PDB entry 8AGE | electron microscopy, 2.80 A resolution | chains A and E of the 9 polymer chains in the assembly

Chain A:
Name: Dolichyl-diphosphooligosaccharide--protein glycosyltransferase subunit STT3
From: Saccharomyces cerevisiae
Notes: EC 2.4.99.18
Reference sequence: P39007 (STT3_YEAST); numbering as in UniProt (aligned over 1-718)
Chain sequence (718 residues; each row starts with the number of its first residue):
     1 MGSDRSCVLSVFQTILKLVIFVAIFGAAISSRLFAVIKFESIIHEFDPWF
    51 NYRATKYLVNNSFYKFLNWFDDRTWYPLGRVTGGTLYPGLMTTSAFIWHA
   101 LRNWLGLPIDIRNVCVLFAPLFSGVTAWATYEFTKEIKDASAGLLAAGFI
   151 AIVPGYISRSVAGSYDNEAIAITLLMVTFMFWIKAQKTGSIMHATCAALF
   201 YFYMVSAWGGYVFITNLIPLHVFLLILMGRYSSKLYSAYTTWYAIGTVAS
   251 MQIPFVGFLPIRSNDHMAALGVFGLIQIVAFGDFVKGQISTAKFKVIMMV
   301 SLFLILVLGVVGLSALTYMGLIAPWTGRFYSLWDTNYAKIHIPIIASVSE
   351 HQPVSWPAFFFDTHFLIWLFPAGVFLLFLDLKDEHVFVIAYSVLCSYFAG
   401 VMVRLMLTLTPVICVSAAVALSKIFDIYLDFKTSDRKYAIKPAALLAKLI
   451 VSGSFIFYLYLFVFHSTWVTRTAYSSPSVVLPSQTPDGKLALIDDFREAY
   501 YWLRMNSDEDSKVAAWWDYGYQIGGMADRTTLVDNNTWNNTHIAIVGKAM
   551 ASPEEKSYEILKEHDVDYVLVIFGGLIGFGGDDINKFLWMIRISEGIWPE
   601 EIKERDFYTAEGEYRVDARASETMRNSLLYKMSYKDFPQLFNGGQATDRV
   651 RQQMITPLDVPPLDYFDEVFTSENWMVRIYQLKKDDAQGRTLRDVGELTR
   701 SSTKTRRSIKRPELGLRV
Disordered / not traced: 1-5, 290-342, 433-440, 484-491
Glycans and other covalent adducts: glycan linked to Asn-539
Ion coordination: Mn2+ near Asp-166 (its only coordinating residue here)
Ligand contacts:
  - 5-Carboxy-N,N'-tetramethyl rhodamine (323; 2-[3,6-bis(dimethylamino)xanthen-9-yl]-5-methanoyl-benzoate): Phe-361, Trp-468, Thr-472, Ala-473, Ser-476, Pro-482
  - palmitoyl-linoleoyl phosphatidylcholine (CPL; 1-palmitoyl-2-linoleoyl-sn-glycero-3-phosphocholine), molecule 1: Val-22, Phe-25, Gly-26, Ile-29, Ser-30, Leu-33
  - palmitoyl-linoleoyl phosphatidylcholine (CPL), molecule 2: Ile-29, Leu-33, Val-36, Ile-37, Ser-41, Ile-97, Ala-100, Leu-101, Leu-105, Leu-107, Ile-109, Arg-112, Asn-113, Val-114, Leu-117, Leu-121
  - palmitoyl-linoleoyl phosphatidylcholine (CPL), molecule 3: Phe-63, Leu-67, Pro-88, Thr-92, Thr-93, Phe-96, Leu-199, Phe-202, Tyr-203, Ser-206, Gln-252, Ile-253, Pro-254
  - palmitoyl-linoleoyl phosphatidylcholine (CPL), molecule 4: Leu-105, Leu-107, Ile-109
  - KZB ((2S,3R,4R,5S,6S)-2-(hydroxymethyl)-6-[(1S,2R,3R,4R,5'S,6S,7R,8S,9R,12R,13R,15S,16S,18R)-5',7,9,13-tetramethyl-3,15-bis(oxidanyl)spiro[5-oxapentacyclo[10.8.0.02,9.04,8.013,18]icosane-6,2'-oxane]-16-yl]oxy-oxane-3,4,5-triol), molecule 1: Leu-58, Val-59, Asn-61, Ser-62, Phe-63, Thr-92, Ala-95, Phe-96, Trp-98, His-99, Arg-102
  - KZB, molecule 2: Phe-258, Ile-261, Arg-262
  - phosphatidylethanolamine (PTY): Leu-224, Leu-227, Met-228, Arg-230, Phe-378, Leu-381, Ile-389, Val-393
Swiss-Prot annotation at these positions:
  - region: Trp-516 to Asp-518 (Interacts with target acceptor peptide in protein substrate)
  - motif: Glu-45 to Asp-47 (DXD motif 1), Asp-166 to Glu-168 (DXD motif 2), Ser-347 to Glu-350 (SVSE motif), Trp-516 to Gly-520 (WWDYG motif), Asp-583 to Met-590 (DK motif)
  - binding site (Mn(2+)): Asp-47, Asp-166, Glu-168
  - binding site (dolichyl diphosphooligosaccharide): Arg-404, Tyr-521
  - site: Asp-47 (Interacts with target acceptor peptide in protein substrate), Arg-159 (Important for catalytic activity), Glu-350 (Interacts with target acceptor peptide in protein substrate), Lys-586 (Interacts with target acceptor peptide in protein substrate)
  - glycosylation (N-linked (GlcNAc...) asparagine): Asn-60, Asn-535, Asn-539 (high mannose)
  - mutagenesis: Asp-47 (D47A: Lethal; impairs the catalytic activity), Arg-159 (R159A: Temperature sensitive and staurosporine sensitive), Ser-160 (S160A: Temperature sensitive and staurosporine sensitive), Gly-163 (G163R: Temperature sensitive and staurosporine sensitive), Ser-164 (S164A: Temperature sensitive and staurosporine sensitive), Asp-166 (D166A: Lethal; impairs the catalytic activity), Glu-168 (E168Q: Lethal; impairs the catalytic activity), Trp-208 (W208A: Lethal; abolishes interaction with OST1 and WBP1), Gly-210 (G210D: Temperature sensitive and staurosporine sensitive), Glu-350 (E350A: Lethal; impairs the catalytic activity), Val-393 (V393I: Staurosporine sensitive), Arg-404 (R404A: Lethal; abolishes interaction with OST1 and WBP1), 10 further mutagenesis entries in UniProt

Chain E:
Name: Dolichyl-diphosphooligosaccharide--protein glycosyltransferase subunit 1
From: Saccharomyces cerevisiae
Reference sequence: A0A6A5PXA1 (A0A6A5PXA1_YEASX); residue numbers follow UniProt; this construct covers 1-476
Chain sequence (476 residues; row label = number of the first residue in the row):
     1 MRQVWFSWIVGLFLCFFNVSSAAQYEPPATWENVDYKRTIDVSNAYISET
    51 IEITIKNIASEPATEYFTAFESGIFSKVSFFSAYFTNEATFLNSQLLANS
   101 TTAPGDDGESEIRYGIIQFPNAISPQEEVSLVIKSFYNTVGIPYPEHVGM
   151 SEEQHLLWETNRLPLSAYDTKKASFTLIGSSSFEEYHPPNDESLLGKANG
   201 NSFEFGPWEDIPRFSSNETLAIVYSHNAPLNQVVNLRRDIWLSHWASTIQ
   251 FEEYYELTNKAAKLSKGFSRLELMKQIQTQNMRQTHFVTVLDMLLPEGAT
   301 DHYFTDLVGLVSTSHAERDHFFIRPRFPIFGGWNYNFTVGWTNKLSDFLH
   351 VSSGSDEKFVASIPILNGPPDTVYDNVELSVFLPEGAEIFDIDSPVPFTN
   401 VSIETQKSYFDLNKGHVKLTFSYRNLISQVANGQVLIKYDYPKSSFFKKP
   451 LSIACYIFTALMGVFVLKTLNMNVTN
Disordered / not traced: 1-24, 99-110, 475-476
Glycans and other covalent adducts: N-acetylglucosamine (NAG) linked to Asn-336, Asn-400
Ligand contacts: palmitoyl-linoleoyl phosphatidylcholine (CPL; 1-palmitoyl-2-linoleoyl-sn-glycero-3-phosphocholine): Trp-241, Gln-250, Glu-252, Tyr-409, Phe-410, Ile-453, Tyr-456

Interface between chain A and chain E:
Residue-residue contacts - 50 pairs, chain A then chain E:
  Glu-40(A) / Leu-310(E)
  Ile-42(A) / Val-308(E)
  Trp-104(A) / Tyr-456(E)
  Leu-105(A) / Leu-412(E)
  Gly-106(A) / Ser-408(E)
  Gly-106(A) / Tyr-409(E)
  Gly-106(A) / Phe-410(E)
  Leu-107(A) / Tyr-409(E)
  Pro-108(A) / Ser-408(E)
  Pro-108(A) / Tyr-409(E)
  Leu-492(A) / Ser-312(E)
  Asp-494(A) / Arg-326(E)  salt bridge
  Arg-497(A) / Val-308(E)  hydrogen bond (side chain-backbone)
  Arg-497(A) / Gly-309(E)
  Arg-497(A) / Leu-310(E)  hydrogen bond (side chain-backbone)
  Arg-497(A) / Arg-326(E)
  Glu-498(A) / Arg-270(E)  salt bridge
  Glu-498(A) / Arg-326(E)
  Glu-498(A) / Phe-327(E)
  Tyr-501(A) / Asp-306(E)
  Tyr-501(A) / Leu-307(E)
  Tyr-501(A) / Val-308(E)  hydrophobic
  Tyr-501(A) / Tyr-335(E)  hydrophobic
  Tyr-501(A) / Asn-336(E)  hydrogen bond (side chain-backbone)
  Trp-502(A) / Phe-327(E)  hydrophobic
  Trp-502(A) / Trp-333(E)
  Met-505(A) / Asn-334(E)
  Met-505(A) / Tyr-335(E)
  Met-505(A) / Asn-336(E)
  Asn-506(A) / Phe-327(E)
  Asn-506(A) / Trp-333(E)
  Asn-506(A) / Asn-334(E)  hydrogen bond (side chain-backbone)
  Met-526(A) / Val-308(E)  hydrophobic
  Asp-636(A) / Leu-271(E)
  Gln-639(A) / Leu-271(E)
  Gln-639(A) / Lys-275(E)
  Leu-640(A) / Leu-271(E)  hydrophobic
  Leu-640(A) / Met-274(E)  hydrophobic
  Glu-668(A) / Phe-268(E)
  Glu-668(A) / Ser-269(E)
  Val-669(A) / Phe-268(E)
  Phe-670(A) / Phe-268(E)  hydrophobic
  Phe-670(A) / Arg-270(E)
  Phe-670(A) / Phe-327(E)  hydrophobic
  Thr-671(A) / Phe-268(E)
  Thr-671(A) / Arg-270(E)  hydrogen bond (backbone-side chain)
  Ser-672(A) / Arg-270(E)
  Glu-673(A) / Arg-270(E)
  Trp-675(A) / Arg-270(E)
  Trp-675(A) / Met-274(E)
Also at the interface, not in a pair above, chain A (27 interface residues in all): Arg-504
Also at the interface, not in a pair above, chain E (24 interface residues in all): Asp-411

Overview:
The interface between chain A and chain E involves 27 residues on one side and 24 on the other, with 5
hydrogen bonds and 2 salt bridges. Polar pairs include Asp-494(A)/Arg-326(E), Glu-498(A)/Arg-270(E) and
Arg-497(A)/Val-308(E).
Chain A is Dolichyl-diphosphooligosaccharide--protein glycosyltransferase subunit STT3 and chain E is
Dolichyl-diphosphooligosaccharide--protein glycosyltransferase subunit 1, both from Saccharomyces cerevisiae;
the structure, Structure of yeast oligosaccharylransferase complex with acceptor peptide bound, was determined
by electron microscopy together with 8AGB and 8AGC from the same study.
